7QVE - chains j and k of the 28 polymer chains in the assembly; structure by electron microscopy, 3.30 A resolution.

== Chain j ==
Protein: Proteasome subunit alpha type
Organism: Spinacia oleracea
UniProt: A0A0K9RH20 (A0A0K9RH20_SPIOL); numbering as in UniProt (aligned over 1-250)
Amino-acid sequence (250 residues; each row starts with the number of its first residue):
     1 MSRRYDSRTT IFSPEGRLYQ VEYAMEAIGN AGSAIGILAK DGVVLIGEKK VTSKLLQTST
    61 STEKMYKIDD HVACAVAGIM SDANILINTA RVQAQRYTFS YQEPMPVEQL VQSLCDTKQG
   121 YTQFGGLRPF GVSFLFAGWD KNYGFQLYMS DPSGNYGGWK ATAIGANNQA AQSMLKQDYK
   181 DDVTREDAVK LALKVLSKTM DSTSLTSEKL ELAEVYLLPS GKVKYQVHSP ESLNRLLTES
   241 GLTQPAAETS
Unresolved in the structure: 1

== Chain k ==
Protein: Proteasome subunit alpha type
Organism: Spinacia oleracea
UniProt: A0A0K9S0K6 (A0A0K9S0K6_SPIOL); residue numbers follow UniProt; this construct covers 1-247
Amino-acid sequence (247 residues; each row starts with the number of its first residue):
     1 MARYDRAITV FSPDGHLFQV EYALEAVRKG NAAVGVRGTD TVVLGVEKKS AAKLQDSRSV
    61 RKIVNLDNHI ALACAGLKAD ARVLINKARI ECQSHKLTLE DPVTVEYITR YIAGLQQKYT
   121 QSGGVRPFGL STLIVGFDPY TDVPALYQTD PSGTFSAWKA NATGRNSNSI REFLEKNYKE
   181 TSGQETVKLA IRALLEVVES GGKNLEVAVM RKEGLHQLEE SEIDAIVAEI EAEKAAAEAA
   241 KKGPASS
Unresolved in the structure: 1-2, 243-247

== How chain j and chain k interact ==
Contacting residue pairs (56; chain j residue first):
  Arg3(j) - Arg6(k)
  Asp6(j) - Tyr4(k)  hydrogen bond
  Asp6(j) - Arg6(k)  salt bridge
  Arg8(j) - Arg6(k)
  Thr10(j) - Ile8(k)
  Ile11(j) - Gln19(k)
  Phe12(j) - Gln19(k)  hydrogen bond (backbone-side chain)
  Phe12(j) - Tyr22(k)
  Phe12(j) - Ala26(k)  hydrophobic
  Phe12(j) - Arg126(k)
  Phe12(j) - Pro127(k)
  Ser13(j) - Tyr22(k)
  Pro14(j) - Tyr22(k)
  Glu15(j) - Lys29(k)
  Gly16(j) - Tyr22(k)
  Gly16(j) - Ala26(k)
  Leu18(j) - Arg126(k)
  Leu38(j) - Asp56(k)
  Gln112(j) - Arg82(k)
  Cys115(j) - Arg82(k)
  Asp116(j) - Arg82(k)  salt bridge
  Gln119(j) - Ala79(k)
  Gln119(j) - Asp80(k)  hydrogen bond
  Gln119(j) - Arg126(k)
  Thr122(j) - Arg126(k)  hydrogen bond (backbone-side chain)
  Gln123(j) - Arg126(k)  hydrogen bond (backbone-backbone)
  Gln123(j) - Phe128(k)
  Phe124(j) - Gly124(k)
  Phe124(j) - Val125(k)  hydrophobic
  Gly125(j) - Tyr4(k)
  Gly125(j) - Gly124(k)
  Gly126(j) - Tyr4(k)
  Tyr143(j) - Arg58(k)  hydrogen bond (backbone-side chain)
  Tyr143(j) - Ser59(k)
  Phe145(j) - Arg58(k)  hydrogen bond (backbone-side chain)
  Gln146(j) - Arg58(k)
  Tyr148(j) - Ser59(k)  hydrogen bond
  Ser153(j) - Ala79(k)
  Gly154(j) - Ala79(k)
  Gly154(j) - Arg82(k)  hydrogen bond (backbone-side chain)
  Asn155(j) - Lys78(k)
  Asn155(j) - Arg82(k)
  Tyr156(j) - Arg82(k)
  Gly158(j) - Gln55(k)
  Gly158(j) - Asp56(k)  hydrogen bond (backbone-backbone)
  Trp159(j) - Leu54(k)
  Trp159(j) - Gln55(k)
  Trp159(j) - Asp56(k)
  Lys160(j) - Leu54(k)  hydrogen bond (backbone-backbone)
  Lys160(j) - Asp56(k)
  Ala161(j) - Leu54(k)
  Leu175(j) - Leu54(k)
  Lys176(j) - Ala52(k)
  Lys176(j) - Lys53(k)  hydrogen bond (backbone-side chain)
  Lys176(j) - Leu54(k)
  Tyr179(j) - Leu54(k)  hydrophobic
Also at the interface, not in a pair above, chain j (38 interface residues in all): Glu108, Gln172
Also at the interface, not in a pair above, chain k (30 interface residues in all): Ala23, Glu25, Leu77, Val83, Asn86, Tyr119, Gly129

== Summary ==
38 residues of chain j and 30 residues of chain k are in contact; the contacts include 12 hydrogen bonds and 2
salt bridges. Among the polar pairs are Asp6(j)-Arg6(k), Asp116(j)-Arg82(k) and Asp6(j)-Tyr4(k).
Here chain j is Proteasome subunit alpha type and chain k is Proteasome subunit alpha type, both from Spinacia
oleracea. Entry 7QVE (Spinach 20S proteasome) was determined by electron microscopy.
